PDB entry 9PC3 | electron microscopy, 3.69 A resolution | chains B and C of the 12 polymer chains in the assembly

[Chain B (and C)]
Protein: Vesicle-fusing ATPase
Source organism: Cricetulus griseus
Notes: EC 3.6.4.6; chain C of this document is another copy of the same molecule, construct and numbering; everything in this record applies to it too
UniProt: P18708 (NSF_CRIGR); residues 1-744 here = UniProt positions 1-744
Amino-acid sequence (747 residues; numbered -2 to 744; the number before each row is that of its first residue; numbers below 1 keep their minus sign (Gly-2 is residue -2)):
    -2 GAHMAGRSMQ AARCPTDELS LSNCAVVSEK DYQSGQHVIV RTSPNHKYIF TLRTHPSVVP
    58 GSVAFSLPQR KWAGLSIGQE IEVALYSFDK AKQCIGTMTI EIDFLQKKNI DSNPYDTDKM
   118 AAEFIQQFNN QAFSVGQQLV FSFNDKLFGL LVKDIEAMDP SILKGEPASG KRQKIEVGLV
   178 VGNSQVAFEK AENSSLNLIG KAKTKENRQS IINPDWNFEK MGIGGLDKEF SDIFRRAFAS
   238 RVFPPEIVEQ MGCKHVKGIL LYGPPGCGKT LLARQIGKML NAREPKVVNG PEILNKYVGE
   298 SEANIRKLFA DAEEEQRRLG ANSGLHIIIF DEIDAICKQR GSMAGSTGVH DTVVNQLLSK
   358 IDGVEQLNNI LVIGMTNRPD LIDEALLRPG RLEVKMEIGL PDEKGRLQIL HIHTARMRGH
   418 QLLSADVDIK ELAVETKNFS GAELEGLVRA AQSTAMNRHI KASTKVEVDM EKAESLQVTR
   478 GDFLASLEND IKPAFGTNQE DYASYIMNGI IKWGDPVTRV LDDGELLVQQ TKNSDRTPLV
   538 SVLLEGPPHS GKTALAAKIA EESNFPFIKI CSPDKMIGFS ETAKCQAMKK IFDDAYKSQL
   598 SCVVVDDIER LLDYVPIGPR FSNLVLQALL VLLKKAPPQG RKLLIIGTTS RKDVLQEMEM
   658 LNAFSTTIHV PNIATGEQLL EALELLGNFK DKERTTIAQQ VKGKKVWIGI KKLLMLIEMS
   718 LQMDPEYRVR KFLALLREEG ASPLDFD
Disordered / not traced: -2 to 0, 155-170, 741-744 (chain C: -2 to 0, 156-169, 741-744)
Sequence notes: expression tag (-2 to 0)
Residues lining bound ligands:
  - ATP (adenosine-5'-triphosphate), molecule 1: Gly219, Ile220, Gly221, Pro261, Pro262, Gly263, Cys264, Gly265, Lys266, Thr267, Leu268, Glu329, Asn374, Ile406, His410, Ala439, Glu442
  - ATP, molecule 2: Lys251, Asp359, Arg385, Arg388
  - ATP, molecule 3: Ile503, Met504, Asn505, Gly506, Ile507, Ile508, Trp510, Val514, Pro545, His546, Ser547, Gly548, Lys549, Thr550, Ala551, Asp604, Ile707, Lys708
Curated features (UniProtKB/Swiss-Prot):
  - binding site (ATP): Asn505 to Trp510, Pro545 to Leu552
  - binding site (Mg(2+)): Thr550
  - modified residue: Lys105 (N6-acetyllysine), Ser207 (Phosphoserine), Tyr259 (Phosphotyrosine), Ser569 (Phosphoserine)
What the authors report for this chain:
  - post-translational modification sites: Ser207 (citing earlier work)

[Interface between chain B and chain C]
Contacting residue pairs - 55 pairs, chain B then chain C:
  Trp213(B) - Val463(C)  hydrophobic
  Asn214(B) - Thr461(C)
  Phe215(B) - Thr461(C)
  Arg232(B) - Thr451(C)  hydrogen bond
  Arg232(B) - Asn454(C)
  Arg232(B) - Asp487(C)  salt bridge
  Arg233(B) - Asp487(C)  salt bridge
  Phe240(B) - Met453(C)  hydrophobic
  Phe240(B) - Ile457(C)  hydrophobic
  Phe240(B) - Ala470(C)  hydrophobic
  Glu246(B) - Arg413(C)  hydrogen bond (backbone-side chain)
  Gln247(B) - Arg413(C)  hydrogen bond (backbone-side chain)
  Met248(B) - Leu419(C)  hydrophobic
  Met248(B) - Met453(C)  hydrophobic
  Met248(B) - Leu473(C)  hydrophobic
  Cys250(B) - Gln449(C)
  Lys251(B) - Arg446(C)
  Val253(B) - Arg446(C)
  Val295(B) - Asn292(C)
  Val295(B) - Lys293(C)
  Glu297(B) - Lys293(C)  salt bridge
  Arg303(B) - Glu289(C)
  Arg337(B) - Asn374(C)
  Met340(B) - Lys335(C)
  Asn352(B) - Glu329(C)
  Gln353(B) - Asn286(C)
  Ser356(B) - Asn286(C)  hydrogen bond
  Ser356(B) - Asp328(C)  hydrogen bond
  Gly360(B) - Arg271(C)
  Val361(B) - Arg271(C)  hydrogen bond (backbone-side chain)
  Gln363(B) - Arg271(C)
  Pro386(B) - Glu440(C)
  Glu390(B) - Arg446(C)  salt bridge
  Gln526(B) - Gln719(C)
  Gln527(B) - Glu715(C)
  Gln527(B) - Gln719(C)
  Ser531(B) - Glu715(C)  hydrogen bond
  Arg533(B) - Asn685(C)  hydrogen bond
  Arg533(B) - Ile714(C)
  Arg533(B) - Glu715(C)  salt bridge
  Thr534(B) - Glu715(C)
  Pro616(B) - Ile614(C)  hydrophobic
  Asn620(B) - Asp610(C)
  Asn620(B) - Val612(C)
  Gln624(B) - Arg607(C)  hydrogen bond
  Gln624(B) - Asp610(C)
  Gln624(B) - Tyr611(C)
  Val628(B) - Ile574(C)  hydrophobic
  Leu629(B) - Ile574(C)  hydrophobic
  Lys632(B) - Asp571(C)  salt bridge
  Met655(B) - Ile614(C)  hydrophobic
  Asn659(B) - Pro545(C)
  Asn659(B) - His546(C)  hydrogen bond
  Ser662(B) - Lys709(C)
  Ser662(B) - Met712(C)  hydrogen bond
Also at the interface, not in a pair above, chain B (61 interface residues in all): Asn106, Pro211, Phe231, Ala236, Ser237, Val239, Pro241, Gly249, Tyr294, Gly296, Glu299, Gln336, Thr349, Arg385, Asp532, Lys586, Phe618, Leu621, Leu623, Ala625, Leu627, Glu654
Also at the interface, not in a pair above, chain C (64 interface residues in all): Lys104, Gly263, Thr267, Val284, Gly287, Pro288, Leu291, Ala332, Arg375, Leu378, Met414, His417, Ala439, Glu442, Ala447, Ser450, His456, Ala459, Lys462, Val465, Ile488, Phe576, Pro613, Arg617, Leu683, Met716

[Summary]
Chain B and chain C form an interface of 61 and 64 residues respectively; the contacts include 11 hydrogen
bonds and 6 salt bridges. Among the polar pairs are Arg232(B)-Asp487(C), Arg233(B)-Asp487(C) and
Glu297(B)-Lys293(C). Ligands of chain B: 3 copies of ATP. The paper reports a modification site at Ser207(B).
Chain B and chain C are both Vesicle-fusing ATPase (Cricetulus griseus); the structure, 21bin20S complex
(NSF-alphaSNAP-2:1 syntaxin-1a:SNAP-25), non-hydrolyzing, class 12, was determined by electron microscopy,
deposited together with 9OJR, 9OJU, 9OJZ, 9OK3, 9OK5, 9OKC and 17 further entries.
